5MVD - chain A; structure by X-ray diffraction, 1.95 A resolution.

# Chain A
Molecule: Dihydroorotate dehydrogenase (quinone), mitochondrial
Organism: Homo sapiens
Notes: EC 1.3.5.2
UniProtKB: Q02127 (PYRD_HUMAN); residues 34-396 here correspond to UniProt positions 33-395 (UniProt number = residue number - 1)
Chain sequence (363 residues; row label = number of the first residue in the row):
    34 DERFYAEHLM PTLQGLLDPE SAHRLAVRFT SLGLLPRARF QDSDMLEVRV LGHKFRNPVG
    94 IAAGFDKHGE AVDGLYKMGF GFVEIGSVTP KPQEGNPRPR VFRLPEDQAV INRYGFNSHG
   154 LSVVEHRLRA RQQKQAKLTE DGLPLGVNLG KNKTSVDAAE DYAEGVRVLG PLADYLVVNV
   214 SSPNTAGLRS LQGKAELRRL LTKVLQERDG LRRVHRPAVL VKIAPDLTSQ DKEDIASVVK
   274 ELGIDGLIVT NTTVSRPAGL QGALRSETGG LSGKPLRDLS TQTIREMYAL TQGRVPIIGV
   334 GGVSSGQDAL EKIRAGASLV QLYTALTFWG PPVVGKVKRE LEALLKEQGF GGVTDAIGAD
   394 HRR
Unresolved in the structure: 70-74, 217-226
Swiss-Prot annotation at these positions:
  - active site: Ser215 (Nucleophile)
  - binding site (FMN): Ala96 to Lys100, Ser120, Asn181, Asn212, Lys255, Thr283, Gly306, Gly335, Tyr356, Thr357
  - binding site (substrate): Lys100, Asn145 to Phe149, Asn212 to Asn217, Asn284, Thr285
Residues lining bound ligands:
  - FMN (flavin mononucleotide): Ala95, Ala96, Gly97, Lys100, Gly119, Ser120, Val134, Val143, Asn145, Tyr147, Phe149, Asn181, Asn212, Lys255, Thr283, Asn284, Thr285, Ser305, Gly306, Leu309, Val333, Gly334, Gly335, Val336, Leu355, Tyr356, Thr357
  - orotic acid (ORO): Lys100, Asn145, Arg146, Tyr147, Gly148, Phe149, Asn150, Asn212, Ser215, Pro216, Asn284, Thr285
  - U91 (1,5-dimethyl-3-oxidanyl-N-[2,3,5,6-tetrakis(fluoranyl)-4-phenyl-phenyl]pyrazole-4-carboxamide): Tyr38, Met43, Leu46, Gln47, Pro52, Ala55, His56, Ala59, Phe62, Thr63, Leu67, Leu68, Pro69, Phe98, Val134, Arg136, Val143, Tyr356, Leu359, Thr360, Pro364

# In short
Chain A binds flavin mononucleotide, orotic acid and compound U91. Curated annotation (UniProt) lists
active-site residue Ser215, 14 FMN-binding residues and 14 substrate-binding residues.
Chain A is Dihydroorotate dehydrogenase (quinone), mitochondrial (Homo sapiens); the structure, Crystal
structure of potent human Dihydroorotate Dehydrogenase inhibitors based on hydroxylated azole scaffolds, was
determined by X-ray diffraction, deposited together with 5MUT and 5MVC.
